8D25 - chain A; structure by X-ray diffraction, 2.05 A resolution.

== Chain A ==
Molecule: N-acetyltransferase Eis
From: Mycobacterium tuberculosis H37Rv
Notes: EC 2.3.1.-
UniProtKB: P9WFK7 (EIS_MYCTU); residues 1-402 here = UniProt positions 1-402
Amino-acid sequence (422 residues; each row starts with the number of its first residue; numbers below 1 keep their minus sign (Met-19 is residue -19)):
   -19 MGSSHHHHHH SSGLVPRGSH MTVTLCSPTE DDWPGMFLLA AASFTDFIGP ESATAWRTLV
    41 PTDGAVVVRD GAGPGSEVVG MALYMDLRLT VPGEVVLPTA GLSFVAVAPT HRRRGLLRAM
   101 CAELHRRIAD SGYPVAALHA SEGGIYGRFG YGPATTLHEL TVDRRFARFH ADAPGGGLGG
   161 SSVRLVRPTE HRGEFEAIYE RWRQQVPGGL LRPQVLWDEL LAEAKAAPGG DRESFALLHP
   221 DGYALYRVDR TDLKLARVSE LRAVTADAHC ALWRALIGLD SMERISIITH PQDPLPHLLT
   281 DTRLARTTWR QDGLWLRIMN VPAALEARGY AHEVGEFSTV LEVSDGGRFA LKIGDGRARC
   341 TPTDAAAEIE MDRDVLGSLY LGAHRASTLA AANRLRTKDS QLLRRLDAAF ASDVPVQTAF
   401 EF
Disordered / not traced: -19 to 2, 52-55
Differences from the reference sequence: initiating methionine (-19); expression tag (-18 to 0); engineered mutation Ala204 (Cys in P9WFK7)
Ligand contacts: PV3 (1-{2-[(3-chlorophenyl)methoxy]phenyl}-N-[(pyridin-4-yl)methyl]methanamine): Trp13, Phe24, Asp26, Phe27, Ser32, Ala33, Trp36, Arg37, Val40, Leu63, Met65, Ser83, Phe84, Glu401, Phe402

== Summary ==
Ligands of chain A: compound PV3.
Chain A is N-acetyltransferase Eis (Mycobacterium tuberculosis H37Rv); the structure, Crystal structure of
acetyltransferase Eis from Mycobacterium tuberculosis in complex with inhibitor SGT530, was determined by
X-ray diffraction together with 8D1R from the same study.
